Entry 7YYO (electron microscopy, 2.87 A resolution); this record covers chains E and K of the 16 polymer chains in the assembly.

[Chain E (and K)]
Name: Ribulose bisphosphate carboxylase large chain
Notes: EC 4.1.1.39; chain K of this document is another copy of the same molecule, construct and numbering; everything in this record applies to it too
Reference sequence: A5CKD0 (A5CKD0_9CYAN); residue numbers follow UniProt; this construct covers 1-470
Sequence (470 residues; row label = number of the first residue in the row):
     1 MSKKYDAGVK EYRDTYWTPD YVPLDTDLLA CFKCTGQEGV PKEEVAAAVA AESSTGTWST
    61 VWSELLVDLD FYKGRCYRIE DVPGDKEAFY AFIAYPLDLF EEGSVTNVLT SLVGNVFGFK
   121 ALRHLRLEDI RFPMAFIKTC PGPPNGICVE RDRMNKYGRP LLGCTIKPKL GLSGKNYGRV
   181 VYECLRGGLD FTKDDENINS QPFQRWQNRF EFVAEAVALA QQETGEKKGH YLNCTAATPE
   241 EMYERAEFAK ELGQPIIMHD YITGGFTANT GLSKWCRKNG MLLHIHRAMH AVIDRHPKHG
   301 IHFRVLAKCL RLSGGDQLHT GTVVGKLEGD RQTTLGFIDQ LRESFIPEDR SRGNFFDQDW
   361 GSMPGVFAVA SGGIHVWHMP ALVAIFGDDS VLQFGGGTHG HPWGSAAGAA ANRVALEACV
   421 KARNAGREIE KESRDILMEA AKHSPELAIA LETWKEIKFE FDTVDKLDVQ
Disordered / not traced: 1-10, 329, 457-470
Bound ions: Mg2+ near Gly373 (its only coordinating residue here)
Small-molecule neighbours: 2-carboxyarabinitol-1,5-diphosphate (CAP): Lys167, Gly372, Gly373, Phe394, Gly395, Gly396, Gly397, Gly400, Trp454

[Interface between chain E and chain K]
Residue-residue contacts - 125 pairs, chain E then chain K:
  Ser54(E) - Lys169(K)
  Ser54(E) - Leu170(K)
  Ser54(E) - Asn197(K)
  Thr55(E) - Lys169(K)
  Thr55(E) - Leu170(K)
  Gly56(E) - Lys169(K)
  Thr60(E) - His399(K)
  Thr60(E) - Gly400(K)
  Val61(E) - His399(K)
  Trp62(E) - Val180(K)  hydrophobic
  Trp62(E) - Ser405(K)  hydrogen bond
  Ser63(E) - Lys167(K)
  Ser63(E) - Pro168(K)
  Ser63(E) - Val180(K)
  Glu64(E) - Lys167(K)
  Glu64(E) - Pro168(K)
  Leu66(E) - Asn176(K)
  Val67(E) - Leu170(K)
  Val67(E) - Gly171(K)
  Val67(E) - Leu172(K)  hydrophobic
  Leu69(E) - Pro168(K)  hydrophobic
  Leu69(E) - Leu170(K)
  Tyr72(E) - Leu170(K)
  Tyr72(E) - Gly171(K)
  Tyr72(E) - Phe203(K)
  Asp98(E) - Gln201(K)
  Asp98(E) - Pro202(K)
  Asp98(E) - Phe203(K)
  Leu99(E) - Leu170(K)  hydrophobic
  Leu99(E) - Gln201(K)  hydrogen bond (backbone-side chain)
  Phe100(E) - Gln201(K)
  Phe100(E) - Pro202(K)
  Glu101(E) - Ser200(K)
  Glu101(E) - Arg245(K)  salt bridge
  Glu102(E) - Arg205(K)  salt bridge
  Gly103(E) - Ala237(K)
  Ser104(E) - Ala237(K)
  Thr106(E) - Ala236(K)  hydrogen bond (side chain-backbone)
  Thr106(E) - Ala237(K)
  Thr106(E) - Thr263(K)
  Asn107(E) - Asn197(K)
  Asn107(E) - Asn199(K)  hydrogen bond
  Asn107(E) - Gln201(K)
  Thr110(E) - Glu196(K)
  Thr110(E) - Asn197(K)
  Thr110(E) - Asp260(K)
  Thr110(E) - Thr263(K)  hydrogen bond
  Ser111(E) - Asn197(K)
  Val113(E) - Met289(K)  hydrophobic
  Gly114(E) - Glu196(K)
  Gly114(E) - Ala288(K)
  Gly114(E) - Met289(K)  hydrogen bond (backbone-backbone)
  Asn115(E) - Glu196(K)
  Phe117(E) - Ala291(K)
  Phe117(E) - Val292(K)  hydrophobic
  Gly118(E) - Ala291(K)
  Lys120(E) - Thr322(K)
  Leu122(E) - Arg295(K)  hydrogen bond (backbone-side chain)
  Arg123(E) - Arg295(K)
  Arg123(E) - His296(K)
  Lys167(E) - Ser63(K)  hydrogen bond (backbone-side chain)
  Pro168(E) - Ser63(K)
  Pro168(E) - Glu64(K)
  Lys169(E) - Ser54(K)
  Lys169(E) - Thr55(K)
  Leu170(E) - Val67(K)
  Leu170(E) - Leu69(K)
  Leu170(E) - Leu99(K)  hydrophobic
  Val180(E) - Trp62(K)  hydrophobic
  Val180(E) - Ser63(K)
  Glu196(E) - Thr110(K)
  Asn197(E) - Asn107(K)
  Asn197(E) - Ser111(K)
  Asn199(E) - Glu101(K)
  Asn199(E) - Asn107(K)
  Ser200(E) - Glu101(K)
  Gln201(E) - Asp98(K)
  Gln201(E) - Leu99(K)  hydrogen bond (side chain-backbone)
  Gln201(E) - Asn107(K)
  Pro202(E) - Glu102(K)
  Phe203(E) - Asp98(K)
  Arg205(E) - Glu102(K)  salt bridge
  Ala236(E) - Thr267(K)  hydrogen bond (backbone-side chain)
  Ala237(E) - Thr267(K)
  Ala237(E) - Thr270(K)
  Thr238(E) - Gly271(K)
  Thr238(E) - Lys274(K)
  Pro239(E) - Tyr243(K)
  Glu240(E) - Tyr243(K)  hydrogen bond
  Tyr243(E) - Pro239(K)
  Tyr243(E) - Glu240(K)  hydrogen bond
  Arg245(E) - Glu101(K)  salt bridge
  Thr263(E) - Thr106(K)
  Thr263(E) - Thr110(K)  hydrogen bond
  Thr263(E) - Phe266(K)
  Gly264(E) - Thr267(K)
  Gly265(E) - Gly264(K)
  Gly265(E) - Gly265(K)
  Phe266(E) - Ala237(K)
  Thr267(E) - Ala236(K)  hydrogen bond (side chain-backbone)
  Thr267(E) - Ala237(K)
  Thr267(E) - Thr238(K)
  Thr267(E) - Pro239(K)
  Thr267(E) - Gly264(K)
  Ala268(E) - Thr267(K)
  Thr270(E) - Ala237(K)
  Thr270(E) - Thr238(K)
  Gly271(E) - Thr238(K)
  Gly271(E) - Pro239(K)
  Met289(E) - Val113(K)  hydrophobic
  Met289(E) - Gly114(K)
  Ala291(E) - Phe117(K)  hydrophobic
  Ala291(E) - Gly118(K)
  Val292(E) - Phe117(K)  hydrophobic
  Val292(E) - Ile293(K)  hydrophobic
  Ile293(E) - Val292(K)  hydrophobic
  Arg295(E) - Phe117(K)  hydrogen bond (side chain-backbone)
  Arg295(E) - Leu122(K)
  His296(E) - His299(K)
  His299(E) - His296(K)  hydrogen bond
  Gly300(E) - Val292(K)
  Ile301(E) - Met289(K)  hydrophobic
  Thr322(E) - Lys120(K)
  His399(E) - Val61(K)
  Ser405(E) - Trp62(K)  hydrogen bond
Other interface residues (no listed pair), chain E (83 interface residues in all): Ser59, Val105, His124, Gly171, Leu172, Asn176, Glu241, Asp260, Lys274, Ala288, Gly400, Gly404
Other interface residues (no listed pair), chain K (80 interface residues in all): Thr60, Leu66, Tyr72, Phe100, Gly103, Ser104, Arg123, Arg179, Glu183, Thr235, Glu241, Ala268, Gly396, Gly404

[In short]
Chain E and chain K form an interface of 83 and 80 residues respectively; the contacts include 17 hydrogen
bonds and 4 salt bridges. Polar pairs include Glu101(E)-Arg245(K), Glu102(E)-Arg205(K) and Trp62(E)-Ser405(K).
Ligands of chain E: 2-carboxyarabinitol-1,5-diphosphate.
Both chains are Ribulose bisphosphate carboxylase large chain. Entry 7YYO (Cryo-EM structure of an
a-carboxysome RuBisCO enzyme at 2.9 A resolution) was determined by electron microscopy, deposited together
with 8CMY.
